8OK2 - chains A and C of the 5 polymer chains in the assembly; structure by electron microscopy, 4.10 A resolution (low resolution: residue-level contacts below are approximate; hydrogen-bond / salt-bridge calls are withheld).

[Chain A]
Name: DNA replication complex GINS protein PSF1
From: Homo sapiens
UniProtKB: Q14691 (PSF1_HUMAN); numbering as in UniProt (aligned over 1-151)
Chain sequence (151 residues; each row starts with the number of its first residue):
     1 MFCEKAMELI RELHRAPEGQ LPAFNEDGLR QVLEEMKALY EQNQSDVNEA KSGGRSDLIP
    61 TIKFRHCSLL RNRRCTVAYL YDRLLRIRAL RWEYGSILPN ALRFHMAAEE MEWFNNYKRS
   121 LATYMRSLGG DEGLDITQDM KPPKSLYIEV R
Disordered / not traced: 146-151
Construct notes: engineered mutation Ile-97 (Val in Q14691)
Swiss-Prot annotation at these positions:
  - natural variant: Arg-83 (R83C: In IMD55), Ile-97 (V97I: this construct carries the variant)
What the authors report for this chain:
  - mutagenesis - I97R: unchanged binding to GINS tetramers
  - mutagenesis - N43A/K51E: decreased binding to TopBP1-BRCT0-5-WT
  - mutagenesis - N43A/K51E: unchanged binding to GINS tetramer

[Chain C]
Name: DNA replication complex GINS protein PSF3
From: Homo sapiens
UniProtKB: Q9BRX5 (PSF3_HUMAN); residues 1-216 here = UniProt positions 1-216
Chain sequence (216 residues; numbered 1 to 216; the number before each row is that of its first residue):
     1 MSEAYFRVES GALGPEENFL SLDDILMSHE KLPVRTETAM PRLGAFFLER SAGAETDNAV
    61 PQGSKLELPL WLAKGLFDNK RRILSVELPK IYQEGWRTVF SADPNVVDLH KMGPHFYGFG
   121 SQLLHFDSPE NADISQSLLQ TFIGRFRRIM DSSQNAYNED TSALVARLDE MERGLFQTGQ
   181 KGLNDFQCWE KGQASQITAS NLVQNYKKRK FTDMED
Disordered / not traced: 196-216
Swiss-Prot annotation at these positions:
  - region: Met-1 to Glu-16 (Not essential for folding and stability of GINS complex, but may regulate accessibility to the central complex pore)

[Chain A / chain C interface]
Residue-residue contacts (48; chain A residue first):
  Met-1(A) / Lys-31(C)
  Phe-2(A) / Phe-46(C)
  Glu-4(A) / His-29(C)
  Met-7(A) / Leu-26(C)
  Met-7(A) / His-29(C)
  Ile-10(A) / Leu-22(C)
  Arg-11(A) / His-29(C)
  His-14(A) / Arg-7(C)
  His-14(A) / Asp-23(C)
  Glu-18(A) / Gln-177(C)
  Asp-46(A) / Arg-42(C)
  Glu-49(A) / Arg-42(C)
  Leu-58(A) / Pro-41(C)
  Ile-59(A) / Arg-81(C)
  Thr-61(A) / Met-40(C)
  Thr-61(A) / Pro-41(C)
  Lys-63(A) / Leu-76(C)
  Phe-64(A) / Leu-72(C)
  Phe-64(A) / Leu-76(C)
  Cys-67(A) / Trp-71(C)
  Cys-67(A) / Leu-72(C)
  Cys-67(A) / Gly-75(C)
  Cys-67(A) / Leu-76(C)
  Ser-68(A) / Trp-71(C)
  Arg-71(A) / Ile-25(C)
  Arg-71(A) / Ser-28(C)
  Arg-71(A) / His-29(C)
  Arg-71(A) / Trp-71(C)
  Arg-74(A) / Glu-17(C)
  Arg-74(A) / Asn-18(C)
  Arg-74(A) / Phe-19(C)
  Arg-74(A) / Asp-24(C)
  Arg-74(A) / Ile-25(C)
  Val-77(A) / Leu-20(C)
  Ala-78(A) / Ile-25(C)
  Tyr-81(A) / Val-8(C)
  Tyr-81(A) / Leu-20(C)
  Asp-82(A) / Tyr-5(C)
  Asp-82(A) / Leu-22(C)
  Leu-85(A) / Tyr-5(C)
  Leu-85(A) / Phe-6(C)
  Leu-85(A) / Val-8(C)
  Arg-86(A) / Tyr-5(C)
  Ala-89(A) / Ala-4(C)
  Ala-89(A) / Tyr-5(C)
  Trp-92(A) / Ala-4(C)
  Lys-141(A) / Ala-194(C)
  Lys-144(A) / Ser-195(C)
Other interface residues (no listed pair), chain A (37 interface residues in all): Cys-3, Arg-55, Asp-57, Pro-60, Cys-75, Glu-93, Met-140, Ser-145
Other interface residues (no listed pair), chain C (38 interface residues in all): Met-1, Glu-3, Ser-21, Leu-43, Phe-47, Asp-57, Glu-67, Ile-83, Glu-170

[Summary]
The interface between chain A and chain C involves 37 residues on one side and 38 on the other. From the
paper: N43A/K51E of chain A reduce binding to TopBP1-BRCT0-5-WT; I97R of chain A leaves binding to GINS
tetramers unchanged.
Chain A is DNA replication complex GINS protein PSF1 and chain C is DNA replication complex GINS protein PSF3,
both from Homo sapiens; the structure, Bipartite interaction of TOPBP1 with the GINS complex, was determined
by electron microscopy.
